7PGX - chain AAA; structure by X-ray diffraction, 1.00 A resolution.

# Chain AAA
Name: NPH1-1
Source organism: Avena sativa
Reference sequence: O49003 (O49003_AVESA); residues 404-546 here = UniProt positions 404-546
Sequence (146 residues; row label = number of the first residue in the row):
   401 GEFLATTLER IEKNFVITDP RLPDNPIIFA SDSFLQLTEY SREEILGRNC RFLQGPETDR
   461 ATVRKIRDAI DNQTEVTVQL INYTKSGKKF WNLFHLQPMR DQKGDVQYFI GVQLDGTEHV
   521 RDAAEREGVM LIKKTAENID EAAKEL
Differences from the reference sequence: expression tag (401-403)
Metal / ion sites: Ca2+ near Asp515 (its only coordinating residue here)
Ligand contacts: FMN (flavin mononucleotide): Val416, Thr418, Asn425, Asn449, Cys450, Arg451, Leu453, Gln454, Val463, Ile466, Arg467, Ile470, Leu480, Asn482, Asn492, Phe494, Leu496, Phe509, Ile510, Gly511, Gln513
Reported in the primary citation:
  - binding site for flavin mononucleotide: Asn482, Asn492, Gln513
  - contacts within the chain: Asn414-Gln513 (hydrogen bond), Asn414-Asp515 (hydrogen bond)
  - conformationally variable residues (side-chain flip): Cys450, Ala543 to Leu546
  - mutagenesis - Q513P: decreased expression
  - mutagenesis - C450A/Q513D: decreased signaling
  - mutagenesis - Q513D: unchanged signaling

# Overview
Ligands of chain AAA: flavin mononucleotide. From the paper: a binding site for flavin mononucleotide at
Asn482, Asn492 and Gln513; Q513P reduces expression; 3 substitutions were tested in all.
Chain AAA is NPH1-1 (Avena sativa); the structure, Structure of dark-adapted AsLOV2 wild type, was determined
by X-ray diffraction together with 7PGY, 7PGZ and 7PH0 from the same study.
